Entry 8E5D (X-ray diffraction, 2.39 A resolution); this record covers chains A and B of the 3 polymer chains in the assembly.

Chain A:
Name: Double-stranded DNA deaminase toxin A
From: Burkholderia cenocepacia
Notes: EC 3.5.4.-
UniProtKB: P0DUH5 (DDDA_BURC1); residue numbers follow UniProt; this construct covers 1290-1422
Sequence (139 residues; each row starts with the number of its first residue):
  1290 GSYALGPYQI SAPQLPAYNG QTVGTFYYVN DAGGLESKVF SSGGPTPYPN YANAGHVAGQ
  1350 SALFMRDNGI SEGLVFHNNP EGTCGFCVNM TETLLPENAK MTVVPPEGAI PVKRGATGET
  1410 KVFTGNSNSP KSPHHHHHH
Disordered / not traced: 1426-1428
Sequence notes: engineered mutation Ala-1347 (Glu in P0DUH5); expression tag (1423-1428)
Bound ions: Zn2+: His-1345, Cys-1373, Cys-1376 (together with phosphate ion); Mg2+: Glu-1381, Thr-1382, Leu-1384, Asn-1415, Asn-1417
Curated features (UniProtKB/Swiss-Prot):
  - binding site (Zn(2+)): His-1345, Cys-1373, Cys-1376
What the authors report for this chain:
  - Mg2+ coordination: Glu-1381, Thr-1382, Leu-1384, Asn-1415, Asn-1417
  - binding site for the 14-nt DNA strand (chain B): Phe-1375
  - conformationally variable residues (side-chain flip): Glu-1370
  - mutagenesis - A1341P: increased catalytic activity on mismatch-containing substrates
  - mutagenesis - H1345C, F1375A, F1375R, M1379A, M1379R: abolished catalytic activity
  - mutagenesis - E1370K, E1370R, F1375Y: decreased catalytic activity
  - mutagenesis - A1341E, A1341S, A1341T, A1341Y: abolished catalytic activity on canonical substrate
  - mutagenesis - A1341P: decreased catalytic activity on fully base-paired substrate

Chain B:
Molecule: 14-nt DNA strand
Sequence (14 nucleotides; numbered 1 to 14; the number before each row is that of its first residue):
     1 GCAACGTCCG GTAC

Chain A / chain B interface:
Pairs across the interface (12):
  Ser-1331(A) / DC9(B)  hydrogen bond to the phosphate
  Gly-1332(A) / DG10(B)  phosphate contact
  Ala-1341(A) / DT7(B)  base contact
  His-1345(A) / DT7(B)  hydrogen bond to the base
  Asn-1368(A) / DC8(B)  phosphate contact
  Phe-1375(A) / DG6(B)  base contact
  Phe-1375(A) / DT7(B)  base contact
  Asn-1378(A) / DG6(B)  base contact
  Lys-1402(A) / DG6(B)  phosphate contact
  Lys-1402(A) / DT7(B)  salt bridge to the phosphate
  Arg-1403(A) / DC5(B)  hydrogen bond to the base
  Arg-1403(A) / DG6(B)  sugar contact
Also at the interface, not in a pair above, chain A (14 interface residues in all): Tyr-1307, Gly-1309, Gln-1310, Cys-1373, Gly-1374
Also at the interface, not in a pair above, chain B (7 interface residues in all): DA4

Overview:
14 residues of chain A and 7 residues of chain B are in contact, with 3 hydrogen bonds and 1 salt bridge.
Among the polar pairs are His-1345(A)/DT7(B), Arg-1403(A)/DC5(B) and Ser-1331(A)/DC9(B). The paper reports a
binding site for the 14-nt DNA strand (chain B) at Phe-1375(A); H1345C, F1375A and F1375R of chain A, among
others, abolish catalytic activity; 13 substitutions were tested in all.
Here chain A is Double-stranded DNA deaminase toxin A (Burkholderia cenocepacia) and chain B is a 14-nt DNA
strand. Entry 8E5D (Crystal structure of double-stranded DNA deaminase toxin DddA in complex with DNA with the
target cytosine ...) was determined by X-ray diffraction (same publication as 8E5E).
